Entry 7D06 (electron microscopy, 3.10 A resolution); this record covers chains G and L of the 12 polymer chains in the assembly.

== Chain G (and L) ==
Name: MCE family protein
From: Acinetobacter baumannii
Notes: chain L of this document is another copy of the same molecule, construct and numbering; everything in this record applies to it too
UniProtKB: V5V921 (V5V921_ACIBA); residues 1-226 here = UniProt positions 1-226
Sequence (226 residues; numbered 1 to 226; the number before each row is that of its first residue):
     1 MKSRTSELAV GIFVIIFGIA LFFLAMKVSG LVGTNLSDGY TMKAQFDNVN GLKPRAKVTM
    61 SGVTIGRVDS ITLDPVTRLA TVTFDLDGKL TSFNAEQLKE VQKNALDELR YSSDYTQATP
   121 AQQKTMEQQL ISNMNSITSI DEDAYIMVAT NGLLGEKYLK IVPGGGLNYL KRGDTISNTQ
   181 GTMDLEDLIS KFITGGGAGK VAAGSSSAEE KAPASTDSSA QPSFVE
Not modelled in the structure: 1-2, 194-226

== Interface between chain G and chain L ==
Residue-residue contacts (30; chain G residue first):
  F23(G) with S29(L)
  K27(G) with G30(L); R55(L)
  M60(G) with L73(L), hydrophobic
  S61(G) with D47(L); N48(L); V49(L), hydrogen bond (backbone-backbone); R78(L)
  G62(G) with N48(L); V49(L); N50(L)
  V63(G) with L73(L), hydrophobic
  I65(G) with L73(L), hydrophobic
  L90(G) with L73(L), hydrophobic; P75(L)
  Q97(G) with V76(L)
  E100(G) with V76(L)
  S139(G) with R78(L)
  A149(G) with E186(L)
  T150(G) with L185(L); E186(L)
  G152(G) with L185(L)
  L153(G) with L185(L), hydrophobic
  Y158(G) with N50(L), hydrogen bond
  K160(G) with N50(L); D184(L), salt bridge
  P163(G) with R78(L)
  L188(G) with I189(L), hydrophobic
  K191(G) with I189(L); I193(L), hydrogen bond (side chain-backbone)
Also at the interface, not in a pair above, chain G (29 interface residues in all): I19, F22, T59, K89, T91, F93, M147, Y169, F192
Also at the interface, not in a pair above, chain L (24 interface residues in all): M26, L31, G51, I71, T72, D74, A80, F192

== Overview ==
The interface between chain G and chain L involves 29 residues on one side and 24 on the other; the contacts
include 3 hydrogen bonds and 1 salt bridge. Polar pairs include K160(G)-D184(L), Y158(G)-N50(L) and
K191(G)-I193(L).
Chain G and chain L are both MCE family protein (Acinetobacter baumannii); the structure, Cryo EM structure of
the nucleotide free Acinetobacter MlaFEDB complex, was determined by electron microscopy (same publication as
7D08, 7D09 and 7D0A).
